3KLE - chains A and D of the 4 polymer chains in the assembly; structure by X-ray diffraction, 3.20 A resolution.

# Chain A
Name: Reverse transcriptase/ribonuclease H
From: Human immunodeficiency virus type 1
Notes: EC 2.7.7.49, 2.7.7.7, 3.1.26.4
UniProtKB: P03366 (POL_HV1B1); residues 1-560 here correspond to UniProt positions 600-1159 (UniProt number = residue number + 599)
Amino-acid sequence (562 residues; numbered -1 to 560; the number before each row is that of its first residue; numbers below 1 keep their minus sign (Met-1 is residue -1)):
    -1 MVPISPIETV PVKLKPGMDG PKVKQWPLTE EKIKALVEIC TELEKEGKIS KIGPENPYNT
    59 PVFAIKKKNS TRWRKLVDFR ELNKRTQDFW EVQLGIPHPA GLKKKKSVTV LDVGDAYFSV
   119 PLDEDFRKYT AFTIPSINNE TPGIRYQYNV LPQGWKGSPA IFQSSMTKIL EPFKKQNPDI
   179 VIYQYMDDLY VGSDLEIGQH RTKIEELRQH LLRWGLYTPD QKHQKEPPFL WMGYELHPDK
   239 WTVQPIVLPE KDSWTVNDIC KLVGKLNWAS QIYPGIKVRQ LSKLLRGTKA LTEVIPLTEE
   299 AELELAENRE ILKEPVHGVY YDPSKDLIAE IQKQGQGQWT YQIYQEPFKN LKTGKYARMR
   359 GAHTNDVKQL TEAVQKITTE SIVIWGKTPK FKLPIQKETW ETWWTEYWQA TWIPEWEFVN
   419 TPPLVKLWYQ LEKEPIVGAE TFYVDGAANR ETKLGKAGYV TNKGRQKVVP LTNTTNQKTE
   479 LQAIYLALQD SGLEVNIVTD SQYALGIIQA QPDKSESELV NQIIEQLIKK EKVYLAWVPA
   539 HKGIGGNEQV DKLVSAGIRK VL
Not modelled in the structure: -1 to 0
Construct notes: expression tag (-1 to 0); engineered mutation Leu41 (Met640 in P03366), Asn67 (Asp666 in P03366), Arg70 (Lys669 in P03366), Tyr215 (Thr814 in P03366), Gln219 (Lys818 in P03366), Cys258 (Gln857 in P03366), Ser280 (Cys879 in P03366)
Bound ions: Mg2+ site 1: Asp110, Val111, Asp185 (together with ZP4); Mg2+ site 2: Asp443, Glu478
Residues lining bound ligands: ZP4 ([[[[(2R,3S,4R,5R)-5-(6-aminopurin-9-yl)-3,4-dihydroxy-oxolan-2-yl]methoxy-hydroxy-phosphoryl]oxy-hydroxy-phosphoryl]oxy-hydroxy-phosphoryl] [(2S,3S,5R)-3-azido-5-(5-methyl-2,4-dioxo-pyrimidin-1-yl)oxolan-2-yl]methyl hydrogen phosphate): Glu44, Lys65, Arg70, Arg72, Asp110, Val111, Gly112, Asp113, Ala114, Tyr115, Phe116, Gln151, Asp185, Tyr215, Pro217, Gln219
Curated features (UniProtKB/Swiss-Prot):
  - region: Phe227 to His235 (RT 'primer grip')
  - motif: Trp398 to Trp414 (Tryptophan repeat motif)
  - binding site (Mg(2+)): Asp110, Asp185, Asp186, Asp443, Glu478, Asp498, Asp549
  - site: Trp401 (Essential for RT p66/p51 heterodimerization), Trp414 (Essential for RT p66/p51 heterodimerization), Phe440, Tyr441 (Cleavage), Leu560 (Cleavage)
What the authors report for this chain:
  - binding site for ZP4: Glu44, Lys65, Arg70, Ala114, Tyr115, Phe116, Tyr215, Pro217, Gln219
  - contacts within the chain: Phe116-Gln151
  - catalytic residues: Asp110, Asp185, Asp186
  - Mg2+ coordination: Asp110, Val111, Asp185
  - conformationally variable residues (side-chain flip): Arg70, Tyr215

# Chain D
Molecule: 21-nt DNA strand
Sequence (21 nucleotides; numbered 802 to 822; the number before each row is that of its first residue):
   802 ACAGTCCCTG TTCGGXCGCC X
Modified residues: MRG (N2-(3-mercaptopropyl)-2'-deoxyguanosine-5'-monophosphate) at position 817; 2DA (2',3'-dideoxyadenosine-5'-monophosphate) at position 822

# Interface between chain A and chain D
Contacting residue pairs - 31 pairs, chain A then chain D:
  Lys66(A) - 2DA_822(D)  salt bridge to the phosphate
  Tyr183(A) - DC821(D)  hydrogen bond to the base
  Tyr183(A) - 2DA_822(D)  sugar contact
  Met184(A) - 2DA_822(D)  sugar contact
  Asp185(A) - 2DA_822(D)  sugar contact
  Met230(A) - DC821(D)  sugar contact
  Gly231(A) - DC821(D)  sugar contact
  Asn255(A) - DC818(D)  phosphate contact
  Cys258(A) - MRG_817(D)  covalent bond
  Cys258(A) - DC818(D)  sugar contact
  Lys259(A) - DC818(D)  phosphate contact
  Lys259(A) - DG819(D)  phosphate contact
  Gly262(A) - DG819(D)  sugar contact
  Lys263(A) - DG819(D)  phosphate contact
  Lys263(A) - DC820(D)  salt bridge to the phosphate
  Trp266(A) - DC820(D)  sugar contact
  Leu283(A) - MRG_817(D)  base contact
  Leu289(A) - MRG_817(D)  phosphate contact
  Gly359(A) - DG811(D)  phosphate contact
  Ala360(A) - DG811(D)  hydrogen bond to the phosphate
  His361(A) - DT810(D)  salt bridge to the phosphate
  Arg448(A) - DT806(D)  hydrogen bond to the base
  Arg448(A) - DC807(D)  hydrogen bond to the sugar
  Lys451(A) - DC808(D)  salt bridge to the phosphate
  Thr473(A) - DC808(D)  phosphate contact
  Thr473(A) - DC809(D)  hydrogen bond to the phosphate
  Gln475(A) - DC808(D)  phosphate contact
  Gln475(A) - DC809(D)  sugar contact
  Lys476(A) - DC809(D)  phosphate contact
  Tyr501(A) - DC809(D)  hydrogen bond to the phosphate
  Tyr501(A) - DT810(D)  hydrogen bond to the phosphate
Also at the interface, not in a pair above, chain A (28 interface residues in all): Ile94, Asp186, Arg356, Arg358, Ile505
Also at the interface, not in a pair above, chain D (15 interface residues in all): DG805, DT812, DT813

# Summary
28 residues of chain A and 15 residues of chain D are in contact; the contacts include 1 covalent bond, 7
hydrogen bonds and 4 salt bridges. Among the polar pairs are Tyr183(A)-DC821(D), Arg448(A)-DT806(D) and
Arg448(A)-DC807(D). From the paper: catalytic residues Asp110(A), Asp185(A) and Asp186(A); a binding site for
ZP4 at Glu44(A), Lys65(A) and Arg70(A) among others.
Chain A is Reverse transcriptase/ribonuclease H (Human immunodeficiency virus type 1) and chain D is a 21-nt
DNA strand; the structure, Crystal structure of AZT-resistant HIV-1 Reverse Transcriptase crosslinked to a
DSDNA with a bound excision product ..., was determined by X-ray diffraction (same publication as 3KLF, 3KLG,
3KLH and 3KLI).
